PDB entry 1T4P | X-ray diffraction, 2.60 A resolution | chains A and B of the 3 polymer chains in the assembly

[Chain A (and B)]
Protein: Arginase 1
From: Rattus norvegicus
Notes: EC 3.5.3.1; chain B of this document is another copy of the same molecule, construct and numbering; everything in this record applies to it too
UniProt: P07824 (ARGI1_RAT); residue numbers follow UniProt; this construct covers 6-319
Chain sequence (314 residues; numbered 6 to 319; the number before each row is that of its first residue):
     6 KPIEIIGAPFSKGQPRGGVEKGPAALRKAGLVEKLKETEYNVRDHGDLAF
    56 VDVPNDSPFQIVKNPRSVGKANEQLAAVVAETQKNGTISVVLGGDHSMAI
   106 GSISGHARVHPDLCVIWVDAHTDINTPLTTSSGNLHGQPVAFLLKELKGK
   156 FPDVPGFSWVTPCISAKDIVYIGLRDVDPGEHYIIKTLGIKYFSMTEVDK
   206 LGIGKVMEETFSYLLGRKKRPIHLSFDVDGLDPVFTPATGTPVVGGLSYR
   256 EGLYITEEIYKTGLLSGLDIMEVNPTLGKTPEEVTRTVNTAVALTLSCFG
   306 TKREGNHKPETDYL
Ion coordination: Mn2+ site 1: His101, Asp124, Asp128, Asp232 (together with dehydro-2(S)-amino-6-boronohexanoic acid); Mn2+ site 2: Asp124, His126, Asp232, Asp234 (together with dehydro-2(S)-amino-6-boronohexanoic acid)
Ligand contacts: dehydro-2(S)-amino-6-boronohexanoic acid (2BH; [(1E,5S)-5-amino-5-carboxypent-1-enyl](trihydroxy)borate(1-)): His101, Asp124, His126, Asp128, Asn130, Ser137, Asn139, His141, Gly142, Asp183, Glu186, Asp232, Asp234, Thr246, Glu277
UniProt features mapped onto this chain:
  - binding site (Mn(2+)): His101, Asp124, His126, Asp128, Asp232, Asp234
  - binding site (substrate): His126 to Asn130, Ser137 to Asn139, Asp183, Thr246, Glu277
  - modified residue: Lys17 (N6-succinyllysine), Ser62 (Phosphoserine), Ser72 (Phosphoserine), Lys75 (N6-succinyllysine), Ser163 (Phosphoserine), Ser217 (Phosphoserine), Thr281 (Phosphothreonine)
  - mutagenesis: His101 (H101E: Reduced catalytic activity. No effect on manganese binding), Asp128 (D128E/N: Reduced manganese binding and strongly reduced catalytic activity), His141 (H141A/C/D: Strongly reduced catalytic activity. Minor effect on affinity for arginine; H141N: Reduced affinity for arginine and reduced catalytic activity), Asp232 (D232A: Loss of one manganese ion and strongly reduced catalytic activity; D232C: Reduced manganese binding and strongly reduced catalytic activity), Asp234 (D234A/E/H: Reduced manganese binding and strongly reduced catalytic activity), Gly235 (G235A: 56% of wild-type activity; G235R: Loss of manganese-binding and activity)

[Chain A / chain B interface]
Residue-residue contacts - 40 pairs, chain A then chain B:
  Ile208(A) - Asp204(B)
  Gly209(A) - Lys205(B)
  Glu213(A) - Lys205(B)  salt bridge
  Tyr254(A) - Val249(B)  hydrophobic
  Tyr254(A) - Gly250(B)
  Arg255(A) - Met200(B)
  Arg255(A) - Val203(B)
  Arg255(A) - Asp204(B)  salt bridge
  Arg255(A) - Gly250(B)
  Arg255(A) - Gly251(B)  hydrogen bond (side chain-backbone)
  Arg255(A) - Glu256(B)  salt bridge
  Tyr259(A) - Thr201(B)
  Tyr259(A) - Lys205(B)  hydrogen bond
  Glu262(A) - Thr201(B)
  Arg308(A) - Leu179(B)
  Arg308(A) - Arg180(B)  hydrogen bond (backbone-backbone)
  Arg308(A) - Asp181(B)
  Arg308(A) - Met200(B)
  Arg308(A) - Thr201(B)
  Arg308(A) - Asp204(B)  salt bridge
  Glu309(A) - Val182(B)
  Glu309(A) - His187(B)  salt bridge
  Glu309(A) - Lys191(B)  salt bridge
  Glu309(A) - Tyr197(B)  hydrogen bond
  Glu309(A) - Ser199(B)
  Gly310(A) - Val182(B)
  Gly310(A) - His187(B)  hydrogen bond (backbone-side chain)
  Asn311(A) - Pro184(B)
  Asn311(A) - His187(B)
  His312(A) - Pro184(B)
  His312(A) - His187(B)  hydrogen bond
  His312(A) - Tyr188(B)
  Asp317(A) - Tyr188(B)
  Tyr318(A) - Thr134(B)
  Tyr318(A) - Pro184(B)
  Tyr318(A) - Gly185(B)
  Tyr318(A) - Tyr188(B)  hydrophobic
  Leu319(A) - Thr131(B)
  Leu319(A) - Leu133(B)
  Leu319(A) - Thr134(B)
Other interface residues (no listed pair), chain A (17 interface residues in all): Glu256, Thr316
Other interface residues (no listed pair), chain B (29 interface residues in all): Lys155, Asp183, Ile189, Ile190, Leu252, Ser253

[In short]
Chain A and chain B form an interface of 17 and 29 residues respectively; the contacts include 6 hydrogen
bonds and 6 salt bridges. Among the polar pairs are Glu213(A)-Lys205(B), Arg255(A)-Asp204(B) and
Arg255(A)-Glu256(B). Bound to chain A: dehydro-2(S)-amino-6-boronohexanoic acid.
Chain A and chain B are both Arginase 1 (Rattus norvegicus); the structure, Arginase-dehydro-ABH complex, was
determined by X-ray diffraction (same publication as 1T4R, 1T4T, 1T4S and 1T5G).
